Entry 8S7O (electron microscopy, 2.80 A resolution); this record covers chains A and F of the 6 polymer chains in the assembly.

# Chain A
Molecule: DNA gyrase subunit A
From: Mycobacterium tuberculosis
Notes: EC 5.6.2.2
UniProt: P9WG47 (GYRA_MYCTU); residues 2-838 here = UniProt positions 2-838
Sequence (837 residues; numbered 2 to 838; the number before each row is that of its first residue):
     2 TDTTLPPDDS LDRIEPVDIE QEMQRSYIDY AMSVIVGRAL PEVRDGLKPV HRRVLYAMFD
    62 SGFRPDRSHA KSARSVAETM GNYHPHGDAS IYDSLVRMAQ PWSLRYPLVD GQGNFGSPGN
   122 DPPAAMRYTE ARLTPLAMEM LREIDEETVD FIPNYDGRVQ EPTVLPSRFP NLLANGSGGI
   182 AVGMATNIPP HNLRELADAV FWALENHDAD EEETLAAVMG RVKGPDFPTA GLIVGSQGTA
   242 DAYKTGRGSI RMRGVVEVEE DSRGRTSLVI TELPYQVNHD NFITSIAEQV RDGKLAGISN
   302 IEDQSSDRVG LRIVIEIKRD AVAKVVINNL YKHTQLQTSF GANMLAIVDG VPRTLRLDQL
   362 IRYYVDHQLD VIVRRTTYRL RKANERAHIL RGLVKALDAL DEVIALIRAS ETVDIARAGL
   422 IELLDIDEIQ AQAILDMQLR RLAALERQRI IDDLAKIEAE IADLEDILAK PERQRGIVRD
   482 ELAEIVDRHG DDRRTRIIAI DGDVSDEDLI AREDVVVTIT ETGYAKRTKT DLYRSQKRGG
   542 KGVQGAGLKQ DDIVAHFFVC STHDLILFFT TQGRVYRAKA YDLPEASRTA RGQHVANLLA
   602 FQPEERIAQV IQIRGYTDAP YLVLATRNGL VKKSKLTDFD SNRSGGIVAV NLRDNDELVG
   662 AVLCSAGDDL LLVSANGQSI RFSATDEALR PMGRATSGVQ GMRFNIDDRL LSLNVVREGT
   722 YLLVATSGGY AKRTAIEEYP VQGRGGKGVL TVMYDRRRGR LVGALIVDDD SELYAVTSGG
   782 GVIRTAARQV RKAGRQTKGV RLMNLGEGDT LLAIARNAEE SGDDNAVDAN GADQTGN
Disordered / not traced: 2-14, 502-838
Construct notes: conflict Ile501 (Ala in P9WG47)
Residues lining bound ligands: A1H5Q (6-[[2-[1-(6-methoxy-1,5-naphthyridin-4-yl)-1,2,3-triazol-4-yl]ethylamino]methyl]-4H-1,4-benzothiazin-3-one): Ala74, Met81, Asp89, Met127, Arg128
UniProt features mapped onto this chain:
  - motif: Gln537 to Gly543 (GyrA-box), Gln743 to Gly749 (GyrA-box-1)
  - active site: Tyr129 (O-(5'-phospho-DNA)-tyrosine intermediate)
  - binding site (Ca(2+)): Asp504, Ser506, Glu508, Asp515
  - modified residue: Thr2 (N-acetylthreonine)
  - natural variant: Ala90 (A90V: Confers ciprofloxacin resistance, in clinical isolate), Ser91 (S91P: Confers ciprofloxacin resistance, in clinical isolate), Asp94 (D94A: Confers ciprofloxacin resistance, in clinical isolate; D94G: Confers ciprofloxacin resistance, in clinical isolate; D94H: Confers ciprofloxacin resistance, in clinical isolate ...)
  - mutagenesis: Thr80 (T80A: Slight resistance to fluoroquinolones. Hypersusceptibile, 2- to 14-fold higher sensitivity to fluoroquinolones, 2- to 8-fold more efficient in fluoroquinolone-induced DNA cleavage ...), Gly88 (G88A: Confers fluoroquinolone resistance, IC(50) is 2- to 26-fold higher than wild-type ...), Ala90 to Asp94 (80-fold increased resistance to fluoroquinolones, 32- to 64-fold reduction in fluoroquinolone-induced DNA cleavage), Ala90 (A90G: 4- to 16-fold more efficient in fluoroquinolone-induced DNA cleavage alone ...), Asp94 (D94G/H: 25- 45-fold increased resistance to fluoroquinolones, 4- to 8-fold reduction in fluoroquinolone-induced DNA cleavage ...), Asp504 to Glu514 (Significant reduction in DNA wrapping and supercoiling activity, no change in decatanation or relaxation activities), Glu508 to Asp509 (Slight reduction in supercoiling activity), Lys538 (K538R: Wild-type decatenase activity (changes residue to match E.coli)), Gly540 to Gly543 (No supercoiling activity, almost wild-type decatenation activity, wild-type fluoroquinolone-induced DNA cleavage), Gly540 (G540A: No change in supercoiling activity, wild-type decatenation or fluoroquinolone-induced DNA cleavage), Gly541 (G541A: Reduced supercoiling activity, wild-type decatenation and fluoroquinolone-induced DNA cleavage), Gly543 (G543A: Reduced supercoiling activity, wild-type decatenation and fluoroquinolone-induced DNA cleavage; G543K: No supercoiling activity, wild-type decatenation and fluoroquinolone-induced DNA cleavage), 5 further mutagenesis entries in UniProt

# Chain F
Molecule: 150-nt DNA strand
Sequence (150 nucleotides; row label = number of the first residue in the row; numbers below 1 keep their minus sign (DA-83 is residue -83)):
   -83 AAGCCGCTCT TCGTCCGGTA ATAGCGGCCG TACCGCCGGC TGCGCGACCC GATGCAGAAC
   -23 GACCGCAAGC GCTGCGCTCC GACCTACCGG AAGGGGTAAT ACTAAGAAGA GCGAAGGCCG
    37 CCGTAGCCCT ACGGGCGCAA CGTCCGGTAC
Disordered / not traced: -83 to 2, 20-66

# How chain A and chain F interact
Pairs across the interface (13):
  Tyr28(A) - DT16(F)  hydrogen bond to the phosphate
  Arg128(A) - DA8(F)  salt bridge to the phosphate
  Arg128(A) - DG9(F)  salt bridge to the phosphate
  Tyr129(A) - DG9(F)  hydrogen bond to the phosphate
  Tyr129(A) - DG10(F)  phosphate contact
  Ile181(A) - DT16(F)  base contact
  Ile181(A) - DA17(F)  base contact
  Ala182(A) - DT16(F)  sugar contact
  Ala182(A) - DA17(F)  phosphate contact
  Val183(A) - DA17(F)  phosphate contact
  Gly184(A) - DA17(F)  hydrogen bond to the phosphate
  Arg248(A) - DC18(F)  phosphate contact
  Arg248(A) - DT19(F)  salt bridge to the phosphate
Interface residues without a listed pair, chain A (13 interface residues in all): Tyr31, Met185, Ala186, Ser340, Gly342
Interface residues without a listed pair, chain F (8 interface residues in all): DA15

# Overview
Chain A and chain F form an interface of 13 and 8 residues respectively; the contacts include 3 hydrogen bonds
and 3 salt bridges. Polar pairs include Tyr28(A)-DT16(F), Tyr129(A)-DG9(F) and Gly184(A)-DA17(F). Ligands of
chain A: compound A1H5Q.
Here chain A is DNA gyrase subunit A (Mycobacterium tuberculosis) and chain F is a 150-nt DNA strand. Entry
8S7O (M. tuberculosis gyrase holocomplex with 150 bp DNA and BDM71403) was determined by electron microscopy.
